9GNX - chains A and B; structure by X-ray diffraction, 1.90 A resolution.

Chain A:
Molecule: Sentrin-specific protease 5
From: Homo sapiens
Notes: EC 3.4.22.-
Reference sequence: Q96HI0 (SENP5_HUMAN); residue numbers follow UniProt; this construct covers 568-755
Sequence (207 residues; each row starts with the number of its first residue):
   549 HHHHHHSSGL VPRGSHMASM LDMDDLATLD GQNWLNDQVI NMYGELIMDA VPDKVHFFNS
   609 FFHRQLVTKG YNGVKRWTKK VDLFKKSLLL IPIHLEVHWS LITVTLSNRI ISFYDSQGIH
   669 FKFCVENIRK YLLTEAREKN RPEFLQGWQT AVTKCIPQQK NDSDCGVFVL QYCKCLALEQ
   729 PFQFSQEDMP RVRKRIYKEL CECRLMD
Unresolved in the structure: 549-567, 755
Differences from the reference sequence: expression tag (549-567)
Curated features (UniProtKB/Swiss-Prot):
  - active site: His646, Asp663, Cys713
  - mutagenesis: Cys713 (C713A: Abolishes enzymatic activity)
From the paper describing this entry:
  - catalytic residues: Cys713
  - specificity-determining residues: Arg624
  - mutagenesis - N607A, K627A: decreased catalytic activity on SUMO1
  - mutagenesis - R624A: unchanged catalytic activity on SUMO1 substrates
  - mutagenesis - R624A, R624A/K627A, C713A: decreased catalytic activity on endogenous SUMO2 conjugates
  - mutagenesis - N607A: abolished catalytic activity on SUMO2 substrates
  - mutagenesis - R624A, K627A: decreased catalytic activity on SUMO2 substrates

Chain B:
Molecule: Small ubiquitin-related modifier 1
Reference sequence: P63165 (SUMO1_HUMAN); numbering as in UniProt (aligned over 19-96)
Sequence (80 residues; numbered 18 to 97; the number before each row is that of its first residue):
    18 MGEYIKLKVI GQDSSEIHFK VKMTTHLKKL KESYCQRQGV PMNSLRFLFD GQRIADNHTP
    78 KELGMEEEDV IEVYQEQTGX
Unresolved in the structure: 18-19
Modified / non-standard residues: AYE (prop-2-en-1-amine) at position 97
Differences from the reference sequence: initiating methionine (18); engineered mutation Asp67 (Glu in P63165); expression tag (97)
Curated features (UniProtKB/Swiss-Prot):
  - region: Lys37 to Met40 (Microbial infection: Interaction with Tula hantavirus)
  - site: Phe36 (Interaction with PIAS2)
  - modified residue: Ser32 (Phosphoserine)
  - cross-link (Glycyl lysine isopeptide (Lys-Gly)): Lys23 (interchain with G-Cter in SUMO2), Lys25 (interchain with G-Cter in SUMO1), Lys37 (interchain with G-Cter in SUMO2), Lys39 (interchain with G-Cter in SUMO2), Lys45 (interchain with G-Cter in SUMO2), Lys46 (interchain with G-Cter in SUMO2)
  - mutagenesis: Phe36 (F36A: Abolishes binding to PIAS2)

Chain A / chain B interface:
Pairs across the interface (45):
  Trp582(A) - Gly96(B)
  Trp582(A) - AYE_97(B)
  Leu583(A) - Thr95(B)
  Leu583(A) - Gly96(B)  hydrogen bond (backbone-backbone)
  Asn584(A) - Arg63(B)
  Asn584(A) - Glu93(B)  hydrogen bond
  Asn584(A) - Gln94(B)
  Asn584(A) - Thr95(B)
  Asp585(A) - Arg63(B)  salt bridge
  Asp585(A) - Glu93(B)
  Asp585(A) - Gln94(B)  hydrogen bond (side chain-backbone)
  Gln586(A) - Arg63(B)
  Asn607(A) - Leu65(B)
  Asn607(A) - Gly68(B)  hydrogen bond (side chain-backbone)
  Ser608(A) - Gln94(B)  hydrogen bond
  Phe609(A) - Arg63(B)
  Phe609(A) - Tyr91(B)  hydrophobic
  Phe609(A) - Gln92(B)
  Phe609(A) - Gln94(B)
  Gln613(A) - Glu89(B)
  Gln613(A) - Tyr91(B)  hydrogen bond
  Arg624(A) - Phe66(B)
  Arg624(A) - Asp67(B)  salt bridge
  Arg624(A) - Asp86(B)  salt bridge
  Trp625(A) - Leu65(B)  hydrophobic
  Trp625(A) - Asp67(B)
  Trp625(A) - Gly68(B)
  Lys627(A) - Phe66(B)
  Lys627(A) - Asp67(B)  salt bridge
  His642(A) - Gln94(B)
  His642(A) - Thr95(B)  hydrogen bond (side chain-backbone)
  Val645(A) - Thr95(B)
  Val645(A) - Gly96(B)
  Val645(A) - AYE_97(B)
  His646(A) - Gly96(B)
  His646(A) - AYE_97(B)
  Trp647(A) - Gln94(B)
  Trp647(A) - Thr95(B)
  Trp647(A) - Gly96(B)
  Gln665(A) - AYE_97(B)
  Gln707(A) - AYE_97(B)
  Asp710(A) - AYE_97(B)
  Ser711(A) - AYE_97(B)
  Cys713(A) - Gly96(B)  hydrogen bond (side chain-backbone)
  Cys713(A) - AYE_97(B)
Also at the interface, not in a pair above, chain A (28 interface residues in all): Asp570, Asp572, Asp573, Met590, Glu593, Lys628, Asp712
Also at the interface, not in a pair above, chain B (17 interface residues in all): Asn60, Gln69, Arg70
From the paper, about this interface:
  - pairs named by the authors: Arg624(A)-Asp67(B) (salt bridge), Lys627(A)-Asp67(B) (salt bridge)

Summary:
Chain A and chain B form an interface of 28 and 17 residues respectively; the contacts include 8 hydrogen
bonds and 4 salt bridges. Polar pairs include Asp585(A)-Arg63(B), Arg624(A)-Asp67(B) and Arg624(A)-Asp86(B).
The authors report salt bridges between Arg624(A) and Asp67(B) and Lys627(A) and Asp67(B). The paper reports
the catalytic residue Cys713(A); R624A, R624A/K627A and C713A of chain A reduce catalytic activity on
endogenous SUMO2 conjugates; 5 substitutions were tested in all.
Chain A is Sentrin-specific protease 5 (Homo sapiens) and chain B is Small ubiquitin-related modifier 1; the
structure, Human SENP5 in complex with SUMO1 (E67D), was determined by X-ray diffraction together with 9GNN
and 9GNV from the same study.
